PDB entry 6BJY | X-ray diffraction, 3.46 A resolution | chains R and E of the 6 polymer chains in the assembly

[Chain R]
Molecule: 45-nt RNA strand
From: Vesicular stomatitis Indiana virus
Sequence (45 nucleotides; row label = number of the first residue in the row):
     1 UUUUUUUUUU UUUUUUUUUU UUUUUUUUUU UUUUUUUUUU UUUUU
Residues lining bound ligands: DV4 (4-{[4-(acetylamino)-1-methyl-1H-pyrrole-2-carbonyl]amino}-1-methyl-N-{4-[(1-methyl-1H-pyrrol-3-yl)amino]-4-oxobutyl}-1H-imidazole-2-carboxamide): U23, U25, U26, U27, U30, U31

[Chain E]
Molecule: Nucleoprotein
From: Vesicular stomatitis Indiana virus (strain San Juan)
UniProtKB: P03521 (NCAP_VSIVA); residue numbers follow UniProt; this construct covers 2-422
Sequence (421 residues; numbered 2 to 422; the number before each row is that of its first residue):
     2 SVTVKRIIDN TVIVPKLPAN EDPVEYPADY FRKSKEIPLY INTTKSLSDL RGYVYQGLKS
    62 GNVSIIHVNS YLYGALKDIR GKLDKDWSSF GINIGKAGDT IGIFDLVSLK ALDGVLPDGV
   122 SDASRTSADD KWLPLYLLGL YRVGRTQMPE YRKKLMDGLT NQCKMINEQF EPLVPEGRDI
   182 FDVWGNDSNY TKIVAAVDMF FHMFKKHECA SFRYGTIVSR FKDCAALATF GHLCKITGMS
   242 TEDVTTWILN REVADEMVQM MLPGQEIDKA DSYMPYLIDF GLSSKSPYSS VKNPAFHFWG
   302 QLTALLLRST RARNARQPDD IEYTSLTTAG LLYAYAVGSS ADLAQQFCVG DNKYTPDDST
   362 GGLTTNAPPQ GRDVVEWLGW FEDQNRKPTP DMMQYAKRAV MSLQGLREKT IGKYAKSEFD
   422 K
Curated features (UniProtKB/Swiss-Prot):
  - binding site (RNA): Arg143, Tyr152, Lys206, Arg214, Lys286, Arg317, Arg408
Metal / ion sites: uranyl (VI) ion (5 sites), coordinated by Asp123, Gly239, Arg252, Glu253, Asp343, Asp358, Asp374, Asp384
What the authors report for this chain:
  - binding site for DV4: Arg312, Gln318

[Chain R / chain E interface]
Contacting residue pairs (35; chain R residue first):
  U38(R) with Ile279(E), sugar contact; Ser285(E), sugar contact; Lys286(E), salt bridge to the phosphate
  U39(R) with Asp224(E), phosphate contact; Ile279(E), phosphate contact; Lys286(E), phosphate contact; Ser287(E), hydrogen bond to the phosphate; Ser290(E), hydrogen bond to the phosphate; Val292(E), base contact
  U40(R) with Asp224(E), phosphate contact; Cys225(E), hydrogen bond to the phosphate; Ala226(E), hydrogen bond to the phosphate; Ser290(E), phosphate contact; Ser291(E), hydrogen bond to the phosphate; Val292(E), hydrogen bond to the phosphate; Arg317(E), hydrogen bond to the phosphate; Pro319(E), base contact
  U41(R) with Ala226(E), phosphate contact; Arg312(E), base contact; Asn315(E), sugar contact; Arg317(E), salt bridge to the phosphate
  U42(R) with Arg146(E), salt bridge to the phosphate; Met149(E), sugar contact; Glu151(E), sugar contact; Arg408(E), hydrogen bond to the base
  U43(R) with Glu151(E), sugar contact; Lys155(E), phosphate contact; Arg408(E), salt bridge to the phosphate
  U44(R) with Arg143(E), salt bridge to the phosphate; Glu151(E), phosphate contact; Lys154(E), salt bridge to the phosphate; Lys155(E), salt bridge to the phosphate; Val219(E), base contact
  U45(R) with Arg143(E), salt bridge to the phosphate; Ile218(E), phosphate contact
Interface residues without a listed pair, chain E (29 interface residues in all): Thr147, Asp158, Tyr215, Lys223, His298, Thr311

[In short]
8 residues of chain R and 29 residues of chain E are in contact; the contacts include 8 hydrogen bonds and 8
salt bridges. Polar contacts include U42(R)-Arg408(E), U39(R)-Ser287(E) and U39(R)-Ser290(E). Ligands of chain
R: compound DV4. UniProt lists 7 RNA-binding residues on chain E. From the paper: a binding site for DV4 at
Arg312(E) and Gln318(E).
Chain R is a 45-nt RNA strand (Vesicular stomatitis Indiana virus) and chain E is Nucleoprotein (Vesicular
stomatitis Indiana virus (strain San Juan)); the structure, VSV Nucleocapsid with Polyamide Bound, was
determined by X-ray diffraction.
